PDB entry 8YT1 | X-ray diffraction, 2.22 A resolution | chain A

# Chain A
Name: 2-amino-3-carboxymuconate 6-semialdehyde decarboxylase
From: Pseudomonas fluorescens
UniProt: Q83V25 (Q83V25_PSEFL); numbering as in UniProt (aligned over 1-334)
Sequence (355 residues; row label = number of the first residue in the row; numbers below 1 keep their minus sign (Met-20 is residue -20)):
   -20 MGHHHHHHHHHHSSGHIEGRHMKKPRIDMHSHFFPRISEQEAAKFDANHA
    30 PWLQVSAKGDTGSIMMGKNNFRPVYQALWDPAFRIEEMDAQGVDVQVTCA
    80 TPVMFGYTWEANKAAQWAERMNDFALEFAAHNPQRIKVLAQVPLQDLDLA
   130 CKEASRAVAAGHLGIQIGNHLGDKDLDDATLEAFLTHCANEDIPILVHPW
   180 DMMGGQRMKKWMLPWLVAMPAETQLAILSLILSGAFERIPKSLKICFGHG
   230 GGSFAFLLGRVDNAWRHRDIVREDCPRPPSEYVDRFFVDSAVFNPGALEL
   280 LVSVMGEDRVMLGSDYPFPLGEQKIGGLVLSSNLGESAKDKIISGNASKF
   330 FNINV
Not modelled in the structure: -20 to 3, 334
Sequence notes: initiating methionine (-20); expression tag (-19 to 0)
Bound ions: Zn2+: His9, His11, His177, Asp294
Ligand contacts: malonic acid (MLA): Arg51, Trp194, Met198, His228, Arg239, Asp294, Phe297, Leu299
From the paper describing this entry:
  - Zn2+ coordination: His9, His11, His177, Asp294 (citing earlier work)
  - binding site for malonic acid: Arg51, Trp194, His228, Arg239
  - conformationally variable residues (order/disorder transition, side-chain flip): Arg51, Trp194, Met198, Arg239
  - mutagenesis - W194A (26-fold), H228A (142-fold): decreased catalytic activity on ACMS
  - mutagenesis - R51A, R239A: abolished catalytic activity on OAA
  - mutagenesis - W194A, H228A: unchanged catalytic activity
  - mutagenesis - R51A, H228Y: abolished catalytic activity on ACMS (citing earlier work)
  - catalytic residues: Arg51, Arg239
  - catalytic residues: His228 (citing earlier work)

# Overview
Ligands of chain A: malonic acid. His9, His11, His177 and Asp294 form the Zn2+ site. From the paper: catalytic
residues Arg51, Arg239 and His228; W194A and H228A reduce catalytic activity on ACMS; 5 substitutions were
tested in all.
Chain A is 2-amino-3-carboxymuconate 6-semialdehyde decarboxylase (Pseudomonas fluorescens); the structure,
Crystal structure of ACMSD in complex with malonate, was determined by X-ray diffraction together with 8YT2
from the same study.
